Entry 5B74 (X-ray diffraction, 2.04 A resolution); this record covers chains A and B of the 3 polymer chains in the assembly.

[Chain A]
Molecule: L-asparaginase
Organism: Pyrococcus furiosus DSM 3638
Notes: EC 3.5.1.1; fragment: N-Terminal domain
UniProt: Q8TZE8 (Q8TZE8_PYRFU); residues 1-182 here = UniProt positions 1-182
Amino-acid sequence (182 residues; each row starts with the number of its first residue):
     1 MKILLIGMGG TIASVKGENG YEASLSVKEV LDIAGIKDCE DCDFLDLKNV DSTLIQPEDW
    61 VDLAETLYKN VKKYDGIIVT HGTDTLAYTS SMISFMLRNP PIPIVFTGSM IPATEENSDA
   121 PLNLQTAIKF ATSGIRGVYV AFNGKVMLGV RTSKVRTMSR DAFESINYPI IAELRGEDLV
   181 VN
Disulfide bonds: Cys-39/Cys-42
Ligand contacts: citrate anion (FLC): Gly-10, Thr-11, Asp-51, Ser-52, Thr-53, Gly-82, Thr-83, Asp-84, Ser-109, Met-110
From the paper describing this entry:
  - binding site for Leu-val-val-asn: Phe-44
  - mutagenesis - L179DEL/V180DEL/V181DEL/N182DEL: decreased stability
  - mutagenesis - L179DEL/V180DEL/V181DEL/N182DEL: abolished catalytic activity

[Chain B]
Molecule: L-asparaginase
Organism: Pyrococcus furiosus DSM 3638
Notes: EC 3.5.1.1; fragment: C-Terminal domain
UniProt: Q8TZE8 (Q8TZE8_PYRFU); residue numbers follow UniProt; this construct covers 202-326
Amino-acid sequence (127 residues; row label = number of the first residue in the row):
   200 MAVLVIKLIP GLSGDIFRAA VELGYRGIVI EGYGAGGIPY RGSDLLQTIE ELSKEIPIVM
   260 TTQAMYDGVD LTRYKVGRLA LRAGVIPAGD MTKEATVTKL MWILGHTNNV EEIKVLMRKN
   320 LVGELRD
Differences from the reference sequence: expression tag (200-201)

[Interface between chain A and chain B]
Residue-residue contacts (43):
  Pro-57(A) / Met-300(B)  hydrophobic
  Ala-87(A) / Glu-293(B)
  Tyr-88(A) / Glu-293(B)
  Tyr-88(A) / Val-296(B)  hydrophobic
  Tyr-88(A) / Thr-297(B)
  Ser-91(A) / Ala-294(B)
  Ser-91(A) / Thr-297(B)
  Met-92(A) / Thr-297(B)
  Met-92(A) / Met-300(B)  hydrophobic
  Met-92(A) / Trp-301(B)  hydrophobic
  Ser-94(A) / Val-321(B)
  Phe-95(A) / Ala-294(B)
  Phe-95(A) / Thr-297(B)
  Phe-95(A) / Lys-298(B)
  Phe-95(A) / Trp-301(B)
  Phe-95(A) / Val-321(B)  hydrophobic
  Phe-95(A) / Glu-323(B)
  Arg-98(A) / Trp-301(B)
  Arg-98(A) / Val-321(B)
  Leu-148(A) / Gly-322(B)
  Val-150(A) / Thr-291(B)
  Val-150(A) / Ala-294(B)
  Val-150(A) / Gly-322(B)
  Val-150(A) / Glu-323(B)
  Arg-151(A) / Asp-289(B)  salt bridge
  Arg-151(A) / Thr-291(B)
  Arg-151(A) / Gly-322(B)  hydrogen bond (side chain-backbone)
  Arg-151(A) / Glu-323(B)  hydrogen bond (side chain-backbone)
  Arg-151(A) / Leu-324(B)
  Arg-151(A) / Arg-325(B)
  Thr-152(A) / Glu-293(B)
  Ser-153(A) / Thr-291(B)
  Ser-153(A) / Glu-293(B)  hydrogen bond
  Lys-154(A) / Glu-293(B)
  Val-155(A) / Met-264(B)  hydrophobic
  Glu-164(A) / Tyr-265(B)  hydrogen bond
  Ile-166(A) / Met-264(B)
  Ile-166(A) / Thr-291(B)
  Asn-167(A) / Tyr-265(B)
  Asn-167(A) / Asp-266(B)  hydrogen bond (side chain-backbone)
  Asn-167(A) / Asp-289(B)  hydrogen bond (side chain-backbone)
  Asn-167(A) / Arg-325(B)  hydrogen bond (backbone-side chain)
  Tyr-168(A) / Arg-325(B)
Other interface residues (no listed pair), chain A (22 interface residues in all): Trp-60, Met-96, Pro-169
Other interface residues (no listed pair), chain B (20 interface residues in all): Gly-267, Met-290, Leu-320

[Overview]
Chain A and chain B form an interface of 22 and 20 residues respectively; the contacts include 7 hydrogen
bonds and 1 salt bridge. Polar contacts include Arg-151(A)/Asp-289(B), Arg-151(A)/Gly-322(B) and
Arg-151(A)/Glu-323(B). Citrate anion is bound between chain A and chain B. The paper reports a binding site
for Leu-val-val-asn at Phe-44(A); L179DEL/V180DEL/V181DEL/N182DEL of chain A reduce stability.
Chain A is L-asparaginase and chain B is L-asparaginase, both from Pyrococcus furiosus DSM 3638; the
structure, Crystal structure of conjoined Pyrococcus furiosus L-asparaginase with peptide, was determined by
X-ray diffraction (same publication as 5B5U and 5CBP).
